6YJ4 - chains C and D of the 42 polymer chains in the assembly; structure by electron microscopy, 2.70 A resolution.

Chain C:
Molecule: NUGM protein
Organism: Yarrowia lipolytica
Notes: EC 1.6.99.3
UniProtKB: Q9UUU0 (Q9UUU0_YARLL); residues 1-281 here = UniProt positions 1-281
Sequence (293 residues; row label = number of the first residue in the row):
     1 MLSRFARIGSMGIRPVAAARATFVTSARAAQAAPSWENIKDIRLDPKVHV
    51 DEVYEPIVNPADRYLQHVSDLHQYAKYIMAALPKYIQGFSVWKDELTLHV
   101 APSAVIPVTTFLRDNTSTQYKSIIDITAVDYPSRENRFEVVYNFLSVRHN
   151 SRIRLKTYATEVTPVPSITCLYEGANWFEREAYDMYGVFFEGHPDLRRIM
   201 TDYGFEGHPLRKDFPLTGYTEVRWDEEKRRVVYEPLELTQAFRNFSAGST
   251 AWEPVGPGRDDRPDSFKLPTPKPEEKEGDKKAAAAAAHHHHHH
Disordered / not traced: 1-32, 275-293
Sequence notes: expression tag (282-293)

Chain D:
Molecule: NUCM protein
Organism: Yarrowia lipolytica
Notes: EC 1.6.99.3
UniProtKB: Q9UUU1 (Q9UUU1_YARLL); numbering as in UniProt (aligned over 1-466)
Sequence (466 residues; numbered 1 to 466; the number before each row is that of its first residue):
     1 MLRSAAARAVRAVRPRLSARYMATTALPQDPIPSGALGQKVPHVDESHQD
    51 LLFRTSHMVEDLETYDEDSPINTSDANTRIRAFTINFGPQHPAAHGVLRL
   101 ILELSGEEIIRSDPHVGLLHRGTEKLIEYKTYMQALPYFDRLDYVSMMTN
   151 EQVFSLAVEKLLNVEVPLRGKYIRTMFGEITRVLNHLMSVCSHAMDVGAL
   201 TPFLWGFEEREKLMEFYERVSGARLHAAYVRPGGVSQDLPAGLLDDIYMW
   251 ATQFGDRLDEIEELLTDNRIWKLRTVNIGTVTAQDALNLGLSGPMLRGSG
   301 IPFDIRKNAPYDAYDKVDFDVPVGMNGDCYDRYLIRMAEFRQSLRIIEQC
   351 CNDMPAGAVKVEDFKINSPPRNLMKEDMEALIHHFLLYTKGYSVPPGETY
   401 TAIEAPKGEMGVYVVSDGSERPYKCKIRAPGFAHLGAFDHIARGHFLPDA
   451 VAIIGTMDLVFGEVDR
Disordered / not traced: 1-29
Modified residues: R121 (N3, N4-dimethylarginine; 2MR)
Ligand contacts:
  - 1,2-Distearoyl-sn-glycerophosphoethanolamine (3PE): R269, I270, L273
  - diundecyl phosphatidyl choline (PLC): G35, A36, L37, G38
  - 4Fe-4S cluster (SF4): R121, R141, H226

Interface between chain C and chain D:
Pairs across the interface - 109 pairs, chain C then chain D:
  I42(C) - D245(D)
  I42(C) - Y248(D)  hydrophobic
  I42(C) - M249(D)  hydrophobic
  K47(C) - D245(D)  salt bridge
  V53(C) - A356(D)
  V53(C) - G357(D)
  E55(C) - P167(D)
  E55(C) - E362(D)
  N59(C) - N163(D)  hydrogen bond
  P60(C) - N163(D)
  P60(C) - V164(D)
  P60(C) - E165(D)
  A61(C) - N163(D)
  W92(C) - K160(D)
  W92(C) - E398(D)
  W92(C) - T399(D)
  K93(C) - K160(D)  hydrogen bond (side chain-backbone)
  K93(C) - N163(D)  hydrogen bond
  D94(C) - K160(D)  salt bridge
  E95(C) - K160(D)  salt bridge
  E95(C) - E398(D)
  E95(C) - T399(D)  hydrogen bond
  E95(C) - Y400(D)  hydrogen bond (side chain-backbone)
  K121(C) - L287(D)
  K121(C) - N288(D)
  S122(C) - L287(D)
  S122(C) - G290(D)
  I123(C) - L287(D)
  I123(C) - N288(D)
  I123(C) - G290(D)
  I123(C) - R428(D)
  I124(C) - Y400(D)
  I124(C) - E409(D)
  I124(C) - R428(D)  hydrogen bond (backbone-side chain)
  D125(C) - K426(D)  salt bridge
  D125(C) - R428(D)
  I126(C) - K426(D)  hydrogen bond (backbone-side chain)
  T127(C) - K424(D)
  T127(C) - K426(D)
  A128(C) - K424(D)
  V129(C) - Y423(D)  hydrophobic
  D130(C) - Y423(D)  hydrogen bond (backbone-side chain)
  Y131(C) - V415(D)
  Y131(C) - Y423(D)
  P132(C) - Y423(D)
  N143(C) - Y400(D)
  L145(C) - F303(D)  hydrophobic
  L145(C) - E409(D)
  V147(C) - L287(D)  hydrophobic
  V147(C) - F303(D)  hydrophobic
  N150(C) - F303(D)
  N150(C) - N308(D)  hydrogen bond
  R152(C) - I305(D)
  R152(C) - E409(D)  salt bridge
  R154(C) - E398(D)  salt bridge
  R154(C) - Y400(D)
  K156(C) - E398(D)  salt bridge
  K156(C) - Y413(D)
  L171(C) - N288(D)  hydrogen bond (backbone-side chain)
  Y172(C) - N288(D)
  E173(C) - N288(D)  hydrogen bond (backbone-side chain)
  E173(C) - L289(D)
  G174(C) - N288(D)  hydrogen bond (backbone-backbone)
  G174(C) - L289(D)
  W177(C) - P114(D)
  W177(C) - F432(D)
  W177(C) - L435(D)  hydrophobic
  W177(C) - G436(D)
  F178(C) - F432(D)  hydrophobic
  E181(C) - K426(D)  salt bridge
  E181(C) - F432(D)
  E181(C) - R466(D)  salt bridge
  M185(C) - H120(D)
  Y186(C) - K424(D)  hydrogen bond
  R197(C) - D113(D)  salt bridge
  R197(C) - H115(D)  hydrogen bond
  I199(C) - V116(D)
  I199(C) - G117(D)
  I199(C) - F432(D)  hydrophobic
  M200(C) - V116(D)  hydrophobic
  M200(C) - G117(D)
  M200(C) - H120(D)
  M200(C) - F432(D)  hydrophobic
  M200(C) - V464(D)
  M200(C) - D465(D)
  Y203(C) - R99(D)  hydrogen bond
  Y203(C) - H115(D)  hydrogen bond
  P209(C) - K125(D)  hydrogen bond (backbone-side chain)
  L210(C) - K125(D)
  L210(C) - K424(D)
  R211(C) - K125(D)  hydrogen bond (backbone-side chain)
  K212(C) - E128(D)  salt bridge
  K212(C) - Y423(D)  hydrogen bond (side chain-backbone)
  F214(C) - K125(D)  hydrogen bond (backbone-side chain)
  P215(C) - K125(D)
  L216(C) - K125(D)
  L216(C) - L126(D)  hydrophobic
  L216(C) - Y129(D)  hydrophobic
  F242(C) - Y129(D)  hydrophobic
  N244(C) - Y129(D)
  N244(C) - R421(D)
  F245(C) - R421(D)  hydrogen bond (backbone-side chain)
  G248(C) - K390(D)
  S249(C) - E420(D)
  T250(C) - K390(D)
  T250(C) - E420(D)  hydrogen bond (backbone-side chain)
  P254(C) - S393(D)
  P254(C) - G418(D)
  V255(C) - P395(D)  hydrophobic
Also at the interface, not in a pair above, chain C (65 interface residues in all): R43, V50, Y64, T97, R113, V141, S246
Also at the interface, not in a pair above, chain D (58 interface residues in all): E124, L161, V166, L168, I301, P396, A402

In short:
Chain C and chain D form an interface of 65 and 58 residues respectively, with 22 hydrogen bonds and 11 salt
bridges. Polar pairs include K47(C)-D245(D), D94(C)-K160(D) and E95(C)-K160(D). Ligands of chain D: 4Fe-4S
cluster, diundecyl phosphatidyl choline and 1,2-Distearoyl-sn-glycerophosphoethanolamine.
Chain C is NUGM protein and chain D is NUCM protein, both from Yarrowia lipolytica; the structure, Structure
of Yarrowia lipolytica complex I at 2.7 A, was determined by electron microscopy.
